Entry 7X7N (electron microscopy, 4.47 A resolution (low resolution: residue-level contacts below are approximate; hydrogen-bond / salt-bridge calls are withheld)); this record covers chains B and H of the 9 polymer chains in the assembly.

# Chain B
Name: Spike glycoprotein
Source organism: Severe acute respiratory syndrome coronavirus 2
UniProt: P0DTC2 (SPIKE_SARS2); numbering as in UniProt (aligned over 1-1208)
Chain sequence (1288 residues; row label = number of the first residue in the row):
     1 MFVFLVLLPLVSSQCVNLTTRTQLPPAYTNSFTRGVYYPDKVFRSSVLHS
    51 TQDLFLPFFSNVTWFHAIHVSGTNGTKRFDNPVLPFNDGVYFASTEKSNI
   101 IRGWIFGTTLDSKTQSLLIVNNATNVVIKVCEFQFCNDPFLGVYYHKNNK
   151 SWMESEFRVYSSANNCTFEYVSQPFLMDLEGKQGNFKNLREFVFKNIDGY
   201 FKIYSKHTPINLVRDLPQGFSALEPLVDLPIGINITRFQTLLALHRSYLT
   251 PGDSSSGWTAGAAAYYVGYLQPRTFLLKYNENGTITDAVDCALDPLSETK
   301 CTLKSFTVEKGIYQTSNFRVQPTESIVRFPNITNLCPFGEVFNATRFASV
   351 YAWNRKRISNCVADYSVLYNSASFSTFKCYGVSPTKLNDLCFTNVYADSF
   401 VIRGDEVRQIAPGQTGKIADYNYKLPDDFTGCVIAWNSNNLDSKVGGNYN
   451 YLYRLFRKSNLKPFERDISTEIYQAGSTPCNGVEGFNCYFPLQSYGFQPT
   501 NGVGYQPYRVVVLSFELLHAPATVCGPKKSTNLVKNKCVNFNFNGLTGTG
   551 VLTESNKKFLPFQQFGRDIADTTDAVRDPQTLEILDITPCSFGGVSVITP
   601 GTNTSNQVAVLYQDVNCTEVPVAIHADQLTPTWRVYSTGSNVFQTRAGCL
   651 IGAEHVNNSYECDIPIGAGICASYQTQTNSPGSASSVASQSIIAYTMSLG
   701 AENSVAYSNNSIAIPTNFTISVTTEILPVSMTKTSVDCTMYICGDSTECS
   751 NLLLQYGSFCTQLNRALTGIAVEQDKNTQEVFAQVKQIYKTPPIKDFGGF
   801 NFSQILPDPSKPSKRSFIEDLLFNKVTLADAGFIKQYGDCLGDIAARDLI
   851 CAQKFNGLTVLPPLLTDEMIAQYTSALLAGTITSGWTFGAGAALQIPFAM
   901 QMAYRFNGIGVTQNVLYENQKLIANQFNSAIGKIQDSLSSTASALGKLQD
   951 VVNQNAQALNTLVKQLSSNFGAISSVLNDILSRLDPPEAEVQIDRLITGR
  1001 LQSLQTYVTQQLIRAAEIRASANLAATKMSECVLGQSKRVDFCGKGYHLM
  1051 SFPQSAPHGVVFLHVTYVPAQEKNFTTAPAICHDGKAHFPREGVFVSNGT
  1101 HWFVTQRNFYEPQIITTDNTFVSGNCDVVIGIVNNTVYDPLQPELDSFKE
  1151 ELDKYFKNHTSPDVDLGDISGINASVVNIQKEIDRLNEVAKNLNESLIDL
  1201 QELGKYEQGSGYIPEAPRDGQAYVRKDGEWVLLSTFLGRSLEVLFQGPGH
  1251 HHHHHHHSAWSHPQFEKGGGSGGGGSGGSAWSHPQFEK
Not modelled in the structure: 1-25, 67-78, 142-152, 178-185, 247-260, 629-637, 677-690, 829-851, 1150-1288
Cystine bridges: Cys131-Cys166, Cys291-Cys301, Cys336-Cys361, Cys379-Cys432, Cys391-Cys525, Cys480-Cys488, Cys538-Cys590, Cys617-Cys649, Cys662-Cys671, Cys738-Cys760, Cys743-Cys749, Cys1032-Cys1043, Cys1082-Cys1126
Covalent attachments: N-acetylglucosamine (NAG) linked to Asn61, Asn165, Asn234, Asn282, Asn331, Asn343, Asn603, Asn616, Asn657, Asn709, Asn801, Asn1074, Asn1098
Differences from the reference sequence: engineered mutation Gly682 (Arg in P0DTC2), Ser683 (Arg in P0DTC2), Ser685 (Arg in P0DTC2), Pro986 (Lys in P0DTC2), Pro987 (Val in P0DTC2); expression tag (1209-1288)
Curated features (UniProtKB/Swiss-Prot):
  - region: Asn280 to Cys301 (Putative superantigen), Arg403 to Asp405 (Integrin-binding motif), Asn448 to Phe456 (Immunodominant HLA epitope recognized by the CD8+), Pro681, Ala684 (Putative superantigen), Ser816 to Tyr837 (Fusion peptide 1), Lys835 to Phe855 (Fusion peptide 2), Asp1163 to Glu1202 (Heptad repeat 2)
  - site: Arg815, Ser816 (Cleavage)
  - glycosylation: Asn17 (N-linked (GlcNAc...) (complex) asparagine), Asn61 (N-linked (GlcNAc...) (hybrid) asparagine), Asn74 (N-linked (GlcNAc...) (complex) asparagine), Asn122 (N-linked (GlcNAc...) (hybrid) asparagine), Asn149 (N-linked (GlcNAc...) (complex) asparagine), Asn165 (N-linked (GlcNAc...) (complex) asparagine), Asn234 (N-linked (GlcNAc...) (high mannose) asparagine), Asn282 (N-linked (GlcNAc...) (complex) asparagine), Thr323 (O-linked (GalNAc) threonine), Ser325 (O-linked (HexNAc...) serine), Asn331 (N-linked (GlcNAc...) (complex) asparagine), Asn343 (N-linked (GlcNAc...) (complex) asparagine), Asn603 (N-linked (GlcNAc...) (hybrid) asparagine), Asn616 (N-linked (GlcNAc...) (complex) asparagine), Asn657 (N-linked (GlcNAc...) (complex) asparagine), Thr676 (O-linked (GlcNAc...) threonine), Thr678 (O-linked (GlcNAc...) threonine), Asn709 (N-linked (GlcNAc...) (high mannose) asparagine), Asn717 (N-linked (GlcNAc...) (hybrid) asparagine), Asn801 (N-linked (GlcNAc...) (hybrid) asparagine) and 6 more in UniProt
  - natural variant: Leu5 (L5F: In strain: Iota/B.1.526), Ser13 (S13I: In strain: Epsilon/B.1.427/B.1.429), Leu18 (L18F: In strain: Beta/B.1.351, Gamma/P.1 and 1 more), Thr19 (T19I: In strain: Omicron/BQ.1.1, Omicron/XBB.1.5 and 1 more; T19R: In strain: Delta/B.1.617.2, Omicron/BA.2 and 4 more), Thr20 (T20N: In strain: Gamma/P.1), Leu24 to Ala27 (sequence variant, change not given here; In strain: Omicron/BA.2, Omicron/BA.2.12.1 and 6 more), Pro26 (P26S: In strain: Gamma/P.1), Gln52 (Q52H: In strain: Omicron/EG.5.1), Ala67 (A67V: In strain: Eta/B.1.525, Omicron/BA.1), His69 to Val70 (deletion: In strain: Alpha/B.1.1.7, Eta/B.1.525 and 5 more), Gly75 (G75V: In strain: Lambda/C.37), Thr76 (T76I: In strain: Lambda/C.37), 82 further natural variant entries in UniProt
  - mutagenesis: His69 to Val70 (Increased incorporation of cleaved spike into virions), Asn121 (N121Q: Partial loss of biliverdin affinity), Arg190 (R190K: Partial loss of biliverdin affinity), Asn234 (N234Q: Increased resistance to neutralizing antibodies), Asn331 (N331Q: Reduced viral infectivity), Asn343 (N343Q: Reduced viral infectivity), Leu452 (L452R: Increased resistance to neutralizing antibodies. Decreases HLA binding to NF9 epitope. Increased binding affinity to human ACE2), Tyr453 (Y453F: Decreased HLA binding to NF9 epitope. Increased binding affinity to human ACE2), Ala475 (A475V: Increased resistance to neutralizing antibodies), Val483 (V483A: Increased resistance to neutralizing antibodies), Glu484 (E484D: Increased replication in human TMEM106B overexpressing cells), Phe490 (F490L: Increased resistance to neutralizing antibodies and human covalescent sera neutralization), 12 further mutagenesis entries in UniProt

# Chain H
Name: Synthetic peptide SIH-5
Chain sequence (38 residues; each row starts with the number of its first residue):
     1 DKEWILQKIYEIMRLLDELADAEASMRVSDLIYEFMKK
Modified / non-standard residues: Ala20 (D-alanine; DAL); Ala22 (alpha-aminoisobutyric acid; AIB)

# How chain B and chain H interact
Residue-residue contacts (35):
  Arg403(B) - Glu23(H)
  Arg403(B) - Met26(H)
  Thr415(B) - Tyr33(H)
  Gly416(B) - Tyr33(H)
  Lys417(B) - Ser29(H)
  Lys417(B) - Asp30(H)
  Lys417(B) - Tyr33(H)
  Asp420(B) - Tyr33(H)
  Tyr421(B) - Met36(H)
  Leu455(B) - Ser29(H)
  Phe456(B) - Tyr10(H)
  Phe456(B) - Ile32(H)
  Arg457(B) - Met36(H)
  Lys458(B) - Met36(H)
  Tyr473(B) - Met36(H)
  Ala475(B) - Glu3(H)
  Glu484(B) - Gln7(H)
  Glu484(B) - Tyr10(H)
  Gly485(B) - Gln7(H)
  Phe486(B) - Glu3(H)
  Phe486(B) - Gln7(H)
  Tyr489(B) - Glu3(H)
  Tyr489(B) - Leu6(H)
  Tyr489(B) - Gln7(H)
  Tyr489(B) - Tyr10(H)
  Phe490(B) - Tyr10(H)
  Gln493(B) - Met26(H)
  Ser494(B) - Asp17(H)
  Tyr495(B) - Met26(H)
  Phe497(B) - Met26(H)
  Gln498(B) - Ala20(H)
  Gln498(B) - Ala22(H)
  Asn501(B) - Ala22(H)
  Asn501(B) - Glu23(H)
  Tyr505(B) - Arg27(H)
Also at the interface, not in a pair above, chain B (28 interface residues in all): Ile418, Pro491, Leu492, Gly496
Also at the interface, not in a pair above, chain H (17 interface residues in all): Met13, Arg14

# Overview
Chain B and chain H form an interface of 28 and 17 residues respectively. Covalently linked
N-acetylglucosamine: at Asn61(B), Asn165(B), Asn234(B), Asn282(B), Asn331(B) and Asn343(B) and 7 more. From
UniProt: 24 mutagenesis sites on chain B.
Chain B is Spike glycoprotein (Severe acute respiratory syndrome coronavirus 2) and chain H is Synthetic
peptide SIH-5; the structure, 3D model of the 3-RBD up single trimeric spike protein of SARS-CoV2 in the
presence of ..., was determined by electron microscopy.
